PDB entry 4QLV | X-ray diffraction, 2.90 A resolution | chains T and U of the 28 polymer chains in the assembly

== Chain T ==
Name: Probable proteasome subunit alpha type-7
Organism: Saccharomyces cerevisiae
Notes: EC 3.4.25.1
UniProt: P21242 (PSA7_YEAST); residues -3 to 284 here correspond to UniProt positions 1-288 (UniProt number = residue number + 4)
Amino-acid sequence (288 residues; row label = number of the first residue in the row; numbers below 1 keep their minus sign (Met-3 is residue -3)):
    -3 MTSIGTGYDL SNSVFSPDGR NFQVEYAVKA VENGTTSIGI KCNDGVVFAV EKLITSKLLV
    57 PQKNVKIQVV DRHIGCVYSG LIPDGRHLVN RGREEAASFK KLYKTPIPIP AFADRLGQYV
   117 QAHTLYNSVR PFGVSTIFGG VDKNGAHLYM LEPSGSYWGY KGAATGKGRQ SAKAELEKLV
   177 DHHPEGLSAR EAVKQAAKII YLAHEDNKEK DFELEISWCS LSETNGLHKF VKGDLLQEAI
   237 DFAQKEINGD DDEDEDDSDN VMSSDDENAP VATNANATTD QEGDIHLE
Unresolved in the structure: -3 to 1, 245-284
Curated features (UniProtKB/Swiss-Prot):
  - modified residue: Thr-2 (N-acetylthreonine)

== Chain U ==
Name: Proteasome subunit alpha type-1
Organism: Saccharomyces cerevisiae
Notes: EC 3.4.25.1
UniProt: P21243 (PSA1_YEAST); residues -8 to 243 here correspond to UniProt positions 1-252 (UniProt number = residue number + 9)
Amino-acid sequence (252 residues; numbered -8 to 243; the number before each row is that of its first residue; numbers below 1 keep their minus sign (Met-8 is residue -8)):
    -8 MSGAAAASAA GYDRHITIFS PEGRLYQVEY AFKATNQTNI NSLAVRGKDC TVVISQKKVP
    52 DKLLDPTTVS YIFCISRTIG MVVNGPIPDA RNAALRAKAE AAEFRYKYGY DMPCDVLAKR
   112 MANLSQIYTQ RAYMRPLGVI LTFVSVDEEL GPSIYKTDPA GYYVGYKATA TGPKQQEITT
   172 NLENHFKKSK IDHINEESWE KVVEFAITHM IDALGTEFSK NDLEVGVATK DKFFTLSAEN
   232 IEERLVAIAE QD
Unresolved in the structure: -8 to 1, 243

== Chain T / chain U interface ==
Contacting residue pairs (61; chain T residue first):
  Thr2(T) - His6(U)  hydrogen bond (backbone-side chain)
  Gly3(T) - His6(U)
  Tyr4(T) - Arg5(U)
  Tyr4(T) - His6(U)
  Tyr4(T) - Tyr21(U)
  Ser9(T) - Arg126(U)
  Val10(T) - His6(U)
  Val10(T) - Gln18(U)
  Phe11(T) - Gln18(U)  hydrogen bond (backbone-side chain)
  Phe11(T) - Tyr21(U)
  Phe11(T) - Ala22(U)  hydrophobic
  Phe11(T) - Arg126(U)
  Phe11(T) - Pro127(U)
  Ser12(T) - Tyr21(U)
  Pro13(T) - Tyr21(U)  hydrophobic
  Pro13(T) - Lys24(U)  hydrogen bond (backbone-side chain)
  Asp14(T) - Lys24(U)
  Gly15(T) - Tyr21(U)
  Gly15(T) - Ala25(U)
  Gln114(T) - Arg82(U)  hydrogen bond (side chain-backbone)
  Gln114(T) - Asn83(U)
  Gln114(T) - Leu86(U)
  Gln117(T) - Pro79(U)
  Gln117(T) - Asp80(U)
  Gln117(T) - Asn83(U)  hydrogen bond
  Gln117(T) - Arg126(U)
  Thr120(T) - Arg126(U)  hydrogen bond
  Leu121(T) - Asn83(U)
  Leu121(T) - Tyr124(U)
  Leu121(T) - Arg126(U)
  Leu121(T) - Leu128(U)  hydrophobic
  Tyr122(T) - Tyr124(U)
  Tyr122(T) - Met125(U)  hydrophobic
  Ser150(T) - Pro79(U)
  Gly151(T) - Pro79(U)
  Ser152(T) - Ile78(U)
  Ser152(T) - Pro79(U)
  Tyr153(T) - Arg82(U)  hydrogen bond (backbone-side chain)
  Trp154(T) - Leu55(U)  hydrophobic
  Trp154(T) - Thr59(U)
  Trp154(T) - Val60(U)  hydrophobic
  Trp154(T) - Tyr62(U)
  Trp154(T) - Ile78(U)  hydrophobic
  Trp154(T) - Arg82(U)
  Gly155(T) - Leu55(U)
  Gly155(T) - Asp56(U)  hydrogen bond (backbone-backbone)
  Gly155(T) - Thr59(U)  hydrogen bond (backbone-side chain)
  Tyr156(T) - Leu54(U)
  Tyr156(T) - Leu55(U)
  Lys157(T) - Lys53(U)
  Lys157(T) - Leu54(U)  hydrogen bond (backbone-backbone)
  Lys157(T) - Leu55(U)
  Lys157(T) - Pro57(U)
  Gly158(T) - Leu54(U)
  Lys169(T) - Asp52(U)
  Lys169(T) - Leu54(U)
  Leu172(T) - Leu54(U)
  Glu173(T) - Lys53(U)  salt bridge
  Glu173(T) - Leu54(U)
  Val176(T) - Leu54(U)  hydrophobic
  Asp177(T) - Lys53(U)  salt bridge
Also at the interface, not in a pair above, chain T (32 interface residues in all): Lys37, Asp110, Tyr145
Also at the interface, not in a pair above, chain U (30 interface residues in all): Gln28, Ser61, Gly129

== Summary ==
The interface between chain T and chain U involves 32 residues on one side and 30 on the other; the contacts
include 10 hydrogen bonds and 2 salt bridges. Polar pairs include Glu173(T)-Lys53(U), Asp177(T)-Lys53(U) and
Thr2(T)-His6(U).
Here chain T is Probable proteasome subunit alpha type-7 and chain U is Proteasome subunit alpha type-1, both
from Saccharomyces cerevisiae. Entry 4QLV (yCP in complex with tripeptidic epoxyketone inhibitor 17) was
determined by X-ray diffraction (same publication as 4QLQ, 4QLS, 4QLT and 4QLU).
